7L11 - chains A and B; structure by X-ray diffraction, 1.80 A resolution.

Chain A (and B):
Protein: 3C-like proteinase
From: Severe acute respiratory syndrome coronavirus 2
Notes: EC 3.4.22.69; chain B of this document is another copy of the same molecule, construct and numbering; everything in this record applies to it too
Reference sequence: P0DTD1 (R1AB_SARS2); residues 1-306 here correspond to UniProt positions 3264-3569 (UniProt number = residue number + 3263)
Sequence (306 residues; row label = number of the first residue in the row):
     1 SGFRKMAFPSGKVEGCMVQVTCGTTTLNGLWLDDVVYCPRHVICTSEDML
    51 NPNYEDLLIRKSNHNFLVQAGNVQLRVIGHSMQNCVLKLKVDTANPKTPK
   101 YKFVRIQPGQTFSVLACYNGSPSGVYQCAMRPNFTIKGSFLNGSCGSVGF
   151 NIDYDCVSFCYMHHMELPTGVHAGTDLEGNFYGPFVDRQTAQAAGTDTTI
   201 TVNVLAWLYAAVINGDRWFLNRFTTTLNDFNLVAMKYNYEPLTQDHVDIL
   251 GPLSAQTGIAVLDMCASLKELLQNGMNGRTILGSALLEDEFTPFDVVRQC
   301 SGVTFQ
UniProt features mapped onto this chain:
  - active site: His41 (For 3CL-PRO activity), Cys145 (Nucleophile)
  - site: Gln306 (Cleavage)
  - cross-link (Glycyl lysine isopeptide (Lys-Gly)): Lys5 (interchain with G-Cter in ubiquitin), Lys90 (interchain with G-Cter in ubiquitin)
Residues lining bound ligands: XF1 (2-[3-(3-chloro-5-propoxyphenyl)-2-oxo[2H-[1,3'-bipyridine]]-5-yl]benzonitrile): Thr25, Thr26, Leu27, His41, Met49, Tyr54, Phe140, Leu141, Asn142, Gly143, Ser144, Cys145, His163, His164, Met165, Glu166, Leu167, Pro168, His172, Asp187, Arg188, Gln189, Thr190, Gln192
Reported in the primary citation:
  - binding site for XF1: His41, Met165, Leu167, Pro168
  - catalytic residues: His41, Cys145 (citing earlier work)

Interface between chain A and chain B:
Contacting residue pairs (83; chain A residue first):
  Ser1(A) - Gly138(B)
  Ser1(A) - Ser139(B)
  Ser1(A) - Phe140(B)  hydrogen bond (backbone-backbone)
  Ser1(A) - Glu166(B)  hydrogen bond (backbone-side chain)
  Ser1(A) - Gly170(B)
  Ser1(A) - His172(B)
  Gly2(A) - Gly138(B)
  Gly2(A) - Ser139(B)
  Phe3(A) - Ser139(B)
  Arg4(A) - Lys5(B)
  Arg4(A) - Tyr126(B)
  Arg4(A) - Gln127(B)  hydrogen bond (side chain-backbone)
  Arg4(A) - Lys137(B)  hydrogen bond (side chain-backbone)
  Arg4(A) - Ser139(B)
  Arg4(A) - Glu290(B)  salt bridge
  Lys5(A) - Tyr126(B)
  Met6(A) - Gly124(B)
  Met6(A) - Val125(B)
  Ala7(A) - Gly124(B)
  Ala7(A) - Val125(B)  hydrogen bond (backbone-backbone)
  Phe8(A) - Val125(B)
  Pro9(A) - Ser10(B)
  Pro9(A) - Glu14(B)
  Pro9(A) - Pro122(B)  hydrophobic
  Pro9(A) - Ser123(B)
  Pro9(A) - Gly124(B)
  Ser10(A) - Pro9(B)
  Ser10(A) - Ser10(B)  hydrogen bond (backbone-side chain)
  Ser10(A) - Glu14(B)  hydrogen bond (backbone-side chain)
  Gly11(A) - Gly11(B)
  Gly11(A) - Glu14(B)  hydrogen bond (backbone-side chain)
  Glu14(A) - Pro9(B)
  Glu14(A) - Ser10(B)  hydrogen bond (side chain-backbone)
  Glu14(A) - Gly11(B)  hydrogen bond (side chain-backbone)
  Tyr118(A) - Gly302(B)
  Tyr118(A) - Thr304(B)
  Ser121(A) - Thr304(B)  hydrogen bond
  Ser121(A) - Phe305(B)  hydrogen bond (side chain-backbone)
  Pro122(A) - Pro9(B)  hydrophobic
  Pro122(A) - Thr304(B)
  Pro122(A) - Phe305(B)  hydrogen bond (backbone-backbone)
  Ser123(A) - Pro9(B)
  Ser123(A) - Arg298(B)
  Ser123(A) - Gly302(B)
  Ser123(A) - Val303(B)  hydrogen bond (side chain-backbone)
  Ser123(A) - Phe305(B)
  Gly124(A) - Met6(B)
  Gly124(A) - Ala7(B)
  Val125(A) - Met6(B)
  Val125(A) - Ala7(B)  hydrogen bond (backbone-backbone)
  Val125(A) - Phe8(B)
  Val125(A) - Val125(B)  hydrophobic
  Tyr126(A) - Arg4(B)
  Tyr126(A) - Lys5(B)
  Tyr126(A) - Met6(B)  hydrophobic
  Gln127(A) - Arg4(B)
  Lys137(A) - Arg4(B)  hydrogen bond (backbone-side chain)
  Gly138(A) - Ser1(B)
  Gly138(A) - Gly2(B)
  Ser139(A) - Ser1(B)
  Ser139(A) - Gly2(B)  hydrogen bond (side chain-backbone)
  Ser139(A) - Met6(B)
  Ser139(A) - Gln299(B)  hydrogen bond
  Phe140(A) - Ser1(B)  hydrogen bond (backbone-backbone)
  Leu141(A) - Gln299(B)
  Leu141(A) - Cys300(B)
  Leu141(A) - Ser301(B)
  Leu141(A) - Gly302(B)
  Glu166(A) - Ser1(B)  hydrogen bond (side chain-backbone)
  Gly170(A) - Ser1(B)  hydrogen bond (backbone-side chain)
  His172(A) - Ser1(B)  hydrogen bond (side chain-backbone)
  Thr280(A) - Leu286(B)
  Gly283(A) - Leu286(B)
  Ala285(A) - Ala285(B)  hydrophobic
  Ala285(A) - Leu286(B)  hydrophobic
  Leu286(A) - Gly283(B)
  Leu286(A) - Ala285(B)  hydrophobic
  Glu290(A) - Arg4(B)  salt bridge
  Arg298(A) - Ser123(B)  hydrogen bond (side chain-backbone)
  Arg298(A) - Gly124(B)
  Gln299(A) - Ser139(B)  hydrogen bond
  Gln299(A) - Leu141(B)
  Ser301(A) - Leu141(B)
Other interface residues (no listed pair), chain A (40 interface residues in all): Lys12, Leu115, Cys128, Cys300
Other interface residues (no listed pair), chain B (42 interface residues in all): Phe3, Leu115, Cys128, Thr280, Ser284

Overview:
40 residues of chain A face 42 of chain B across their interface, with 24 hydrogen bonds and 2 salt bridges.
Polar pairs include Arg4(A)-Glu290(B), Ser1(A)-Glu166(B) and Arg4(A)-Gln127(B). Chain A binds compound XF1.
The paper reports catalytic residues His41(A) and Cys145(A); a binding site for XF1 at His41(A), Met165(A) and
Leu167(A) among others.
Both chains are 3C-like proteinase (Severe acute respiratory syndrome coronavirus 2). Entry 7L11 (Crystal
structure of the sars-cov-2(2019-ncov) main protease in complex with compound 5) was determined by X-ray
diffraction, deposited together with 7L10, 7L12, 7L13 and 7L14.
